Entry 6F44 (electron microscopy, 4.20 A resolution (low resolution: residue-level contacts below are approximate; hydrogen-bond / salt-bridge calls are withheld)); this record covers chains A and O of the 22 polymer chains in the assembly.

== Chain A ==
Name: DNA-directed RNA polymerase III subunit RPC1
From: Saccharomyces cerevisiae (strain ATCC 204508 / S288c)
Notes: EC 2.7.7.6
UniProtKB: P04051 (RPC1_YEAST); residue numbers follow UniProt; this construct covers 1-1460
Chain sequence (1460 residues; each row starts with the number of its first residue):
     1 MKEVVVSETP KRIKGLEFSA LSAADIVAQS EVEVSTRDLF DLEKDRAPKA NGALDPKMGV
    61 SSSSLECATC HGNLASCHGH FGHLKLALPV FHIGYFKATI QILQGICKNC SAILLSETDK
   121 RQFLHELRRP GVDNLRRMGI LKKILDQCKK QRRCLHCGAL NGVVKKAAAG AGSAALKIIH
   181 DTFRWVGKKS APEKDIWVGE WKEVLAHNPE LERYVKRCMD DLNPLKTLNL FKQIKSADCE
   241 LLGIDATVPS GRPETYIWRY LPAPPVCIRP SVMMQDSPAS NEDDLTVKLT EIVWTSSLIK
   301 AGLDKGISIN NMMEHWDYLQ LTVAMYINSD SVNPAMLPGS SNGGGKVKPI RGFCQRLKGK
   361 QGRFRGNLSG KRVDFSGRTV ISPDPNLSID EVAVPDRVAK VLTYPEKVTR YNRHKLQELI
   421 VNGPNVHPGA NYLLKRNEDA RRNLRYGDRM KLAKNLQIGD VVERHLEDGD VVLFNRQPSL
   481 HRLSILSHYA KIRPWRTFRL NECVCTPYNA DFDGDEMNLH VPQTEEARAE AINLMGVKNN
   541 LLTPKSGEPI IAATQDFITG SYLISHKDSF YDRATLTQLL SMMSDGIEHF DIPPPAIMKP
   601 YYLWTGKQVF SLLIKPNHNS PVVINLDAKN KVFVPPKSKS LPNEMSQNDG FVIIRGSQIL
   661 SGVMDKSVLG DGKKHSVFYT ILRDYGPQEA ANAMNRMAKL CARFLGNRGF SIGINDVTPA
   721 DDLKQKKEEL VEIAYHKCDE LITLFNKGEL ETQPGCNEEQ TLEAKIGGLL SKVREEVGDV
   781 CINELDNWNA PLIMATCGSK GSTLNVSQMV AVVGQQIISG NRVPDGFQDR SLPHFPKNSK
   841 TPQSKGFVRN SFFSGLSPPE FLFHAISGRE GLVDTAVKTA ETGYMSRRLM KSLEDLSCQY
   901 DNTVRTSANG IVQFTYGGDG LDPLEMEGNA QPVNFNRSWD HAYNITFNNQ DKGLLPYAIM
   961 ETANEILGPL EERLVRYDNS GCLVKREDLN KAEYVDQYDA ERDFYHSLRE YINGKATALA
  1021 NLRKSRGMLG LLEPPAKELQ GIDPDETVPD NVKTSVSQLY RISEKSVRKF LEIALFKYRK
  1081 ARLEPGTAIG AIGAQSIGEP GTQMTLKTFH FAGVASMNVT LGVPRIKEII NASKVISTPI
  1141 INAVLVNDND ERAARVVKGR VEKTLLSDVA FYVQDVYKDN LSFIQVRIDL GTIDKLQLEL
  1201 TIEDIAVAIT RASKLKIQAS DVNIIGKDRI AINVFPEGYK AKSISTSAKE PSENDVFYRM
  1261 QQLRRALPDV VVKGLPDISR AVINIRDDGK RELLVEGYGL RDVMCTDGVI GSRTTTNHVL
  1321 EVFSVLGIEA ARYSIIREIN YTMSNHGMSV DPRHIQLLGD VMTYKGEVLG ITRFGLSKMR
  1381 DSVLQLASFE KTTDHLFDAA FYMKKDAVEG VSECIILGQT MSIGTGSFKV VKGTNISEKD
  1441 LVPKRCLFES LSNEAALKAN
Disordered / not traced: 1, 169-174, 335-347, 1101-1116, 1237-1251, 1451-1460
Swiss-Prot annotation at these positions:
  - region: Pro858 to Glu870 (Bridging helix)
  - binding site (Zn(2+)): Cys67, Cys70, Cys77, His80, Cys107, Cys110, Cys154
  - binding site (Mg(2+)): Asp511, Asp513, Asp515
  - mutagenesis: Thr506 (T506I: Temperature-sensitive), Asn509 (N509Y: Temperature-sensitive), Asn518 (N518Q: Temperature-sensitive)
Metal / ion sites: Zn2+ site 1 near His80 (its only coordinating residue here); Zn2+ site 2 near Cys107 (its only coordinating residue here)

== Chain O ==
Name: DNA-directed RNA polymerase III subunit RPC3
From: Saccharomyces cerevisiae (strain ATCC 204508 / S288c)
UniProtKB: P32349 (RPC3_YEAST); residue numbers follow UniProt; this construct covers 1-654
Chain sequence (654 residues; numbered 1 to 654; the number before each row is that of its first residue):
     1 MDELLGEALS AENQTGESTV ESEKLVTPED VMTISSLEQR TLNPDLFLYK ELVKAHLGER
    61 AASVIGMLVA LGRLSVRELV EKIDGMDVDS VKTTLVSLTQ LRCVKYLQET AISGKKTTYY
   121 YYNEEGIHIL LYSGLIIDEI ITQMRVNDEE EHKQLVAEIV QNVISLGSLT VEDYLSSVTS
   181 DSMKYTISSL FVQLCEMGYL IQISKLHYTP IEDLWQFLYE KHYKNIPRNS PLSDLKKRSQ
   241 AKMNAKTDFA KIINKPNELS QILTVDPKTS LRIVKPTVSL TINLDRFMKG RRSKQLINLA
   301 KTRVGSVTAQ VYKIALRLTE QKSPKIRDPL TQTGLLQDLE EAKSFQDEAE LVEEKTPGLT
   361 FNAIDLARHL PAELDLRGSL LSRKPSDNKK RSGSNAAASL PSKKLKTEDG FVIPALPAAV
   421 SKSLQESGDT QEEDEEEEDL DADTEDPHSA SLINSHLKIL ASSNFPFLNE TKPGVYYVPY
   481 SKLMPVLKSS VYEYVIASTL GPSAMRLSRC IRDNKLVSEK IINSTALMKE KDIRSTLASL
   541 IRYNSVEIQE VPRTADRSAS RAVFLFRCKE THSYNFMRQN LEWNMANLLF KKEKLKQENS
   601 TLLKKANRDD VKGRENELLL PSELNQLKMV NERELNVFAR LSRLLSLWEV FQMA
Disordered / not traced: 1-35, 372-448, 611-618
Swiss-Prot annotation at these positions:
  - region: Leu581 to Leu602 (Leucine-zipper)
  - modified residue: Thr27 (Phosphothreonine), Ser392 (Phosphoserine), Ser394 (Phosphoserine)

== Interface between chain A and chain O ==
Pairs across the interface (78):
  Ser22(A) - Leu42(O)
  Ala23(A) - Leu42(O)
  Ala24(A) - Leu37(O)
  Ala24(A) - Thr41(O)
  Ala24(A) - Leu42(O)
  Lys108(A) - His572(O)
  Asn109(A) - Thr571(O)
  Asn109(A) - His572(O)
  Glu117(A) - Glu212(O)
  Arg121(A) - Arg73(O)
  Arg121(A) - Tyr119(O)
  Arg121(A) - Tyr121(O)
  Arg128(A) - Arg73(O)
  Arg153(A) - Gln337(O)
  Arg153(A) - Asp338(O)
  Arg153(A) - Leu339(O)
  Cys154(A) - Gln337(O)
  Leu155(A) - Gly334(O)
  Leu155(A) - Leu336(O)
  His156(A) - Leu336(O)
  Gly158(A) - Gln337(O)
  Ala167(A) - Arg557(O)
  Ala168(A) - Asp556(O)
  Ile179(A) - Arg557(O)
  Ser190(A) - Leu339(O)
  Trp197(A) - Arg567(O)
  Glu200(A) - Lys515(O)
  Glu200(A) - Leu516(O)
  Glu203(A) - Lys515(O)
  Val204(A) - Lys515(O)
  Val204(A) - Leu516(O)
  His207(A) - Lys520(O)
  His207(A) - Ile521(O)
  Asn208(A) - Lys520(O)
  Tyr214(A) - Val551(O)
  Tyr214(A) - Pro552(O)
  Tyr214(A) - Arg553(O)
  Arg217(A) - Arg557(O)
  Cys218(A) - Gln549(O)
  Cys218(A) - Val551(O)
  Met219(A) - Gln549(O)
  Asp221(A) - Ile548(O)
  Asn223(A) - Ile548(O)
  Leu225(A) - Ile541(O)
  Lys226(A) - Glu547(O)
  Lys226(A) - Lys569(O)
  Asn229(A) - Asn544(O)
  Asn229(A) - Phe576(O)
  Leu230(A) - His572(O)
  Lys232(A) - Gln579(O)
  Gln233(A) - Gln579(O)
  Lys235(A) - Asp45(O)
  Ser236(A) - Val69(O)
  Ser236(A) - Ala70(O)
  Ala237(A) - Val69(O)
  Ala237(A) - Leu71(O)
  Ala237(A) - Gly72(O)
  Glu240(A) - Ala70(O)
  Glu240(A) - Leu71(O)
  Ala246(A) - Ala70(O)
  Thr247(A) - Met67(O)
  Thr247(A) - Leu71(O)
  Pro249(A) - Leu42(O)
  Arg252(A) - Leu42(O)
  Glu254(A) - Thr41(O)
  Thr255(A) - Leu42(O)
  Arg259(A) - Thr41(O)
  Leu303(A) - Ala538(O)
  Asp304(A) - Ser535(O)
  Lys305(A) - Lys531(O)
  Lys305(A) - Ser535(O)
  Gly306(A) - Ser535(O)
  Ile307(A) - Arg534(O)
  Ser308(A) - Arg534(O)
  Ile309(A) - Ile541(O)
  Ile309(A) - Phe564(O)
  Asn310(A) - Ala562(O)
  Asn310(A) - Phe564(O)
Also at the interface, not in a pair above, chain A (60 interface residues in all): Val27, Gln151, Gly199, Asp220, Met313, Glu314
Also at the interface, not in a pair above, chain O (55 interface residues in all): Glu38, Pro44, Leu46, Glu78, Ser518, Glu519, Arg542, Glu550, Ala559, Phe566, Asn575

== In short ==
Chain A and chain O form an interface of 60 and 55 residues respectively. From UniProt: 7 Zn2+-binding
residues, 3 Mg2+-binding residues and 3 mutagenesis sites on chain A.
Chain A is DNA-directed RNA polymerase III subunit RPC1 and chain O is DNA-directed RNA polymerase III subunit
RPC3, both from Saccharomyces cerevisiae (strain ATCC 204508 / S288c); the structure, RNA Polymerase III
closed complex CC2, was determined by electron microscopy, deposited together with 6F40, 6F41 and 6F42.
